7KAL - chains A and B of the 7 polymer chains in the assembly; structure by electron microscopy, 4.00 A resolution.

[Chain A]
Protein: Protein transport channel Sec61 complex, alpha subunit (Sec61)
Source organism: Thermomyces lanuginosus
Amino-acid sequence (480 residues; each row starts with the number of its first residue):
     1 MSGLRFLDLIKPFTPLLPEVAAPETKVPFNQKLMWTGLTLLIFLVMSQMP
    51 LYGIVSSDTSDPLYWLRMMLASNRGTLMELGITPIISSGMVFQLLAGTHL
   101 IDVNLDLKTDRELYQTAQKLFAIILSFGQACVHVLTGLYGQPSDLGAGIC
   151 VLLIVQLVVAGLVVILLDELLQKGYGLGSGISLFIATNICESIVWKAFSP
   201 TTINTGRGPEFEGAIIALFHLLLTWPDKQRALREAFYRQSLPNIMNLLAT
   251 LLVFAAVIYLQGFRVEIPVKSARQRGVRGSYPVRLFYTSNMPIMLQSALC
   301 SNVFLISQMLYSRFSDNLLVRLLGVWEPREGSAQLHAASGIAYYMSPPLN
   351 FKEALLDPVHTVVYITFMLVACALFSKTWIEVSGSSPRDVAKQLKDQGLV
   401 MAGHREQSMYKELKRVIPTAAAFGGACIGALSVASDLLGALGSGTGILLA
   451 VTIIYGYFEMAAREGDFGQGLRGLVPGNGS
Disordered / not traced: 1-8, 59-70, 100-102, 329-334, 467-480

[Chain B]
Protein: Protein transport channel Sec61 complex, beta subunit (Sbh1)
Source organism: Thermomyces lanuginosus
Amino-acid sequence (125 residues; row label = number of the first residue in the row):
     1 MASSGAESGSESKSPNPGAGSGPGSASGSSAGVIRPSSPTPPGGPRAAIR
    51 RRAAADHKESLRNARPSSTRAAGAGGSSGTMLKLYTDESPGLRVDPVVVL
   101 VLSLCFIFSVVGLHVIAKITRKFSS
Disordered / not traced: 1-91, 124-125

[How chain A and chain B interact]
Residue-residue contacts - 27 pairs, chain A then chain B:
  Pro18(A) - Leu92(B)
  Glu19(A) - Leu92(B)  hydrogen bond (backbone-backbone)
  Glu19(A) - Arg93(B)
  Glu19(A) - Val94(B)  hydrogen bond (backbone-backbone)
  Val20(A) - Val94(B)
  Ala21(A) - Val94(B)  hydrogen bond (backbone-backbone)
  Trp35(A) - Pro96(B)  hydrophobic
  Trp35(A) - Leu100(B)  hydrophobic
  Leu38(A) - Leu100(B)  hydrophobic
  Ile42(A) - Ser103(B)
  Met46(A) - Ser103(B)
  Met46(A) - Phe106(B)  hydrophobic
  Met46(A) - Ile107(B)  hydrophobic
  Pro50(A) - Val110(B)
  Pro50(A) - His114(B)
  Leu51(A) - His114(B)  hydrogen bond (backbone-side chain)
  Tyr52(A) - Leu113(B)  hydrophobic
  Tyr52(A) - His114(B)  hydrogen bond (backbone-side chain)
  Tyr52(A) - Ala117(B)  hydrophobic
  Val55(A) - Arg121(B)
  Leu77(A) - Phe106(B)  hydrophobic
  Gln156(A) - Phe106(B)
  Gln156(A) - Leu113(B)
  Val159(A) - Phe106(B)  hydrophobic
  Leu166(A) - Val99(B)  hydrophobic
  Leu167(A) - Val99(B)  hydrophobic
  Leu170(A) - Pro96(B)  hydrophobic
Also at the interface, not in a pair above, chain A (25 interface residues in all): Pro15, Leu17, Val45, Met49, Ala160, Val163, Tyr175
Also at the interface, not in a pair above, chain B (15 interface residues in all): Val97

[Overview]
The interface between chain A and chain B involves 25 residues on one side and 15 on the other; the contacts
include 5 hydrogen bonds. Polar contacts include Leu51(A)-His114(B), Tyr52(A)-His114(B) and Glu19(A)-Leu92(B).
Chain A is Protein transport channel Sec61 complex, alpha subunit (Sec61) and chain B is Protein transport
channel Sec61 complex, beta subunit (Sbh1), both from Thermomyces lanuginosus; the structure, Cryo-EM
structure of the Sec complex from T. lanuginosus, wild-type, class with Sec62, plug-open conformation, was
determined by electron microscopy (same publication as 7KAH, 7KAI, 7KAJ, 7KAK, 7KAM, 7KAN and 8 further
entries).
